Entry 8FQF (electron microscopy, 2.29 A resolution); this record covers chains B and F of the 8 polymer chains in the assembly.

[Chain B]
Name: Glutamate receptor 2
From: Rattus norvegicus
UniProt: P19491 (GRIA2_RAT), isoform P19491-2; the construct has insertions or renumbered stretches relative to UniProt, so the offset changes along the chain: -20 to 848 = UniProt 1-869; 855-868 = UniProt 870-883
Sequence (889 residues; each row starts with the number of its first residue; numbers below 1 keep their minus sign (Met-20 is residue -20)):
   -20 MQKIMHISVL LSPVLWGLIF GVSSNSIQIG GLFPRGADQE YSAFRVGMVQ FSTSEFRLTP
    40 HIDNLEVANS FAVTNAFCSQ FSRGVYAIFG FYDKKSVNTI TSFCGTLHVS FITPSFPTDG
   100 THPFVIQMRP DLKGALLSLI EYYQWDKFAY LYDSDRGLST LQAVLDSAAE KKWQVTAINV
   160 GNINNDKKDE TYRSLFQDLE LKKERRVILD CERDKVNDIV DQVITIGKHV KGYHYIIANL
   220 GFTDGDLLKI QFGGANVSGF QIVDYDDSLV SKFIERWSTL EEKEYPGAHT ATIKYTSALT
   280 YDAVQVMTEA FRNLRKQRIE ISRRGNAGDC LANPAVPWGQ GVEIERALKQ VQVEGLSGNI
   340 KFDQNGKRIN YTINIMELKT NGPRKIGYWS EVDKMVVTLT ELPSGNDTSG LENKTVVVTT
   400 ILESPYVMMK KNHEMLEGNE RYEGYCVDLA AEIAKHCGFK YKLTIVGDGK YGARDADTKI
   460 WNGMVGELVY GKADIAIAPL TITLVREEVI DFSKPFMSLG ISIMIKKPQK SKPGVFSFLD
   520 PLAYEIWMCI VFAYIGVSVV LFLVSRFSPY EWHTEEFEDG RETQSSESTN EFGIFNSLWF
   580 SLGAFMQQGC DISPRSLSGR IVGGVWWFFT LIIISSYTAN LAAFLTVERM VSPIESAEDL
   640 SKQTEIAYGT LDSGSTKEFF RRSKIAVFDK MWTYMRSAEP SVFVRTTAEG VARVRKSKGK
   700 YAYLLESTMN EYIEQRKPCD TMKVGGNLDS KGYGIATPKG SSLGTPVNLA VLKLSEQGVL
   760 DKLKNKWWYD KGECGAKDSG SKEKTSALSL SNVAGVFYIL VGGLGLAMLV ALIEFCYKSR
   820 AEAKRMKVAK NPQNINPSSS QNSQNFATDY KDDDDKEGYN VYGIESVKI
Disordered / not traced: -20 to 506, 553-563, 631-783, 827-868
Differences from the reference sequence: engineered mutation Asp848 (Tyr869 in P19491); insertion (849-854)
From the paper describing this entry:
  - conformationally variable residues (order/disorder transition, side-chain flip): Gly588, Cys589

[Chain F]
Name: Voltage-dependent calcium channel gamma-2 subunit
From: Mus musculus
UniProt: O88602 (CCG2_MOUSE); numbering as in UniProt (aligned over 1-323)
Sequence (336 residues; each row starts with the number of its first residue):
     1 MGLFDRGVQM LLTTVGAFAA FSLMTIAVGT DYWLYSRGVC KTKSVSENET SEENEEVMTH
    61 SGLWRTCCLE GNFKGLCKQI DHFPEDADYE ADTAEYFLRA VRASSIFPIL SVILLFMGGL
   121 CIAASEFYKT RHNIILSAGI FFVSAGLSNI IGIIVYISAN AGDPSKSDSK KNSYSYGWSF
   181 YFGALSFIIA EMVGVLAVHM FIDRHKQLRA TARATDYLQA SAITRIPSYR YRYQRRSRSS
   241 SRSTEPSHSR DASPVGVKGF NTLPSTEISM YTLSRDPLKA ATTPTATYNS DRDNSFLQVH
   301 NCIQKDSKDS LHANTANRRT TPVGGRGGTE TSQAPA
Disordered / not traced: 1-4, 43-55, 163-171, 217-336
Differences from the reference sequence: engineered mutation Glu52 (Lys in O88602), Glu53 (Lys in O88602); expression tag (324-336)
Disulfides: Cys40-Cys68, Cys67-Cys77

[Interface between chain B and chain F]
Residue-residue contacts (35; chain B residue first):
  Tyr523(B) - Tyr181(F)  hydrogen bond
  Glu524(B) - Ile157(F)
  Glu524(B) - Tyr174(F)  hydrogen bond
  Glu524(B) - Tyr176(F)  hydrogen bond
  Met527(B) - Phe180(F)  hydrophobic
  Cys528(B) - Ile154(F)  hydrophobic
  Phe531(B) - Ile150(F)
  Phe531(B) - Ala184(F)  hydrophobic
  Phe531(B) - Phe187(F)
  Phe531(B) - Ile188(F)  hydrophobic
  Ala532(B) - Ile150(F)
  Ile534(B) - Ile188(F)  hydrophobic
  Val538(B) - Val143(F)  hydrophobic
  Val538(B) - Glu191(F)
  Val538(B) - Val195(F)  hydrophobic
  Val539(B) - Val143(F)  hydrophobic
  Phe541(B) - Val195(F)  hydrophobic
  Phe541(B) - Val198(F)  hydrophobic
  Phe541(B) - His199(F)
  Leu542(B) - Ile140(F)  hydrophobic
  Leu542(B) - Val143(F)  hydrophobic
  Leu542(B) - Val198(F)  hydrophobic
  Arg545(B) - Ile202(F)
  Phe546(B) - Leu136(F)  hydrophobic
  Phe546(B) - Phe201(F)
  Pro548(B) - His205(F)
  Pro548(B) - Arg209(F)
  Trp551(B) - Ile202(F)  hydrophobic
  Trp551(B) - Lys206(F)
  Trp551(B) - Arg209(F)
  His552(B) - Arg213(F)  hydrogen bond (backbone-side chain)
  Ser565(B) - Lys206(F)
  Ser565(B) - Arg213(F)
  Ile573(B) - Val195(F)  hydrophobic
  Ile573(B) - His199(F)
Interface residues without a listed pair, chain B (19 interface residues in all): Gly535
Interface residues without a listed pair, chain F (25 interface residues in all): Leu147, Ile153

[Overview]
19 residues of chain B face 25 of chain F across their interface; the contacts include 4 hydrogen bonds. Among
the polar pairs are Tyr523(B)-Tyr181(F), Glu524(B)-Tyr174(F) and Glu524(B)-Tyr176(F). The paper reports
conformational variability at Gly588(B) and Cys589(B).
Chain B is Glutamate receptor 2 (Rattus norvegicus) and chain F is Voltage-dependent calcium channel gamma-2
subunit (Mus musculus); the structure, GluA2 flip Q isoform of AMPA receptor in complex with gain-of-function
TARP gamma-2, with 150mM NaCl ..., was determined by electron microscopy, deposited together with 8FP4, 8FP9,
8FPG, 8FPS, 8FQ1, 8FQ5 and 8FQB.
